PDB entry 1W73 | X-ray diffraction, 2.10 A resolution | chains C and D of the 4 polymer chains in the assembly

# Chain C (and D)
Name: 2,4-dienoyl-CoA reductase
Organism: Homo sapiens
Notes: EC 1.3.1.34; chain D of this document is another copy of the same molecule, construct and numbering; everything in this record applies to it too
UniProtKB: Q16698 (DECR_HUMAN); residues 35-335 here = UniProt positions 35-335
Sequence (302 residues; each row starts with the number of its first residue):
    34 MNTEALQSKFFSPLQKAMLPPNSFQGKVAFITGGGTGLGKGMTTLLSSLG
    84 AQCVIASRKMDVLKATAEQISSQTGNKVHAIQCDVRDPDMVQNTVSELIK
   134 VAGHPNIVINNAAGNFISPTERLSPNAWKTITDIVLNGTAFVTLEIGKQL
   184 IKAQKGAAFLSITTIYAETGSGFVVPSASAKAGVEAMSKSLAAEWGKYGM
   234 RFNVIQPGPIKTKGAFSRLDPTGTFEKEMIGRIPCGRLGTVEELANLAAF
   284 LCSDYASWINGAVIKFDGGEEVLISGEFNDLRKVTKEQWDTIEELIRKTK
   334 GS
Disordered / not traced: 34-35, 246-254, 329-335 (chain D: 246-259, 328-335)
Modified positions: Mse-34 (selenomethionine); Mse-51, Mse-75, Mse-93, Mse-123, Mse-220, Mse-233, Mse-262 (selenomethionine; parent Met)
Small-molecule neighbours: NADP (NAP; NADP nicotinamide-adenine-dinucleotide phosphate): Gly-66, Thr-69, Gly-70, Leu-71, Gly-72, Ala-89, Ser-90, Arg-91, Lys-92, Cys-116, Asp-117, Val-118, Arg-119, Asn-144, Ala-145, Ala-146, Ile-167, Ile-195, Thr-196, Thr-197, Lys-214, Pro-240, Gly-241, Pro-242, Ile-243, Thr-245

# How chain C and chain D interact
Contacting residue pairs (114; chain C residue first):
  Thr-36(C) with Lys-230(D)
  Leu-39(C) with Gln-187(D); Tyr-231(D)
  Gln-40(C) with Gly-229(D)
  Phe-43(C) with Gln-187(D); Lys-188(D); Gly-189(D); Gly-232(D)
  Phe-44(C) with Gly-229(D); Gly-232(D); Mse-233(D); Arg-234(D); Ser-290(D)
  Ser-45(C) with Ser-290(D), hydrogen bond (backbone-side chain)
  Pro-46(C) with Ser-290(D)
  Leu-47(C) with Asp-287(D); Tyr-288(D), hydrophobic
  Lys-49(C) with Tyr-288(D), hydrogen bond
  Mse-51(C) with Mse-51(D), hydrophobic; Leu-52(D), hydrophobic; Pro-53(D); Phe-283(D); Tyr-288(D), hydrophobic
  Leu-52(C) with Mse-51(D), hydrophobic
  Pro-53(C) with Mse-51(D)
  Gln-187(C) with Mse-34(D), hydrogen bond (side chain-backbone); Leu-39(D); Phe-43(D)
  Lys-188(C) with Phe-43(D)
  Gly-189(C) with Phe-43(D)
  Lys-222(C) with Val-305(D)
  Ala-225(C) with Pro-267(D); Val-305(D), hydrophobic
  Ala-226(C) with Val-305(D); Leu-306(D), hydrophobic; Asn-312(D)
  Gly-229(C) with Gln-40(D); Phe-44(D); Pro-267(D)
  Lys-230(C) with Thr-36(D); Leu-39(D)
  Gly-232(C) with Phe-43(D); Phe-44(D)
  Mse-233(C) with Phe-44(D)
  Arg-234(C) with Phe-44(D)
  Pro-242(C) with Trp-291(D)
  Pro-267(C) with Ala-225(D); Gly-229(D); Asn-293(D)
  Cys-268(C) with Ser-290(D); Trp-291(D); Asn-293(D)
  Arg-270(C) with Ser-290(D), hydrogen bond; Trp-291(D), hydrogen bond (backbone-side chain)
  Leu-271(C) with Trp-291(D)
  Gly-272(C) with Trp-291(D)
  Glu-276(C) with Ser-290(D), hydrogen bond; Trp-291(D)
  Asn-279(C) with Tyr-288(D)
  Leu-280(C) with Phe-283(D), hydrophobic
  Phe-283(C) with Mse-51(D); Leu-280(D), hydrophobic; Phe-283(D), hydrophobic
  Asp-287(C) with Leu-47(D)
  Tyr-288(C) with Leu-47(D), hydrophobic; Lys-49(D); Ala-50(D); Mse-51(D), hydrophobic; Asn-279(D)
  Ser-290(C) with Phe-44(D); Ser-45(D), hydrogen bond (side chain-backbone); Pro-46(D); Cys-268(D); Arg-270(D), hydrogen bond; Glu-276(D), hydrogen bond
  Trp-291(C) with Gly-241(D); Pro-242(D); Ile-266(D); Cys-268(D); Arg-270(D), hydrogen bond (side chain-backbone); Leu-271(D); Gly-272(D); Glu-276(D); Phe-299(D); Asp-300(D); Gly-301(D), hydrogen bond (backbone-backbone)
  Ile-292(C) with Lys-298(D); Phe-299(D), hydrophobic
  Asn-293(C) with Pro-267(D); Cys-268(D); Asp-300(D); Gly-301(D); Gly-302(D), hydrogen bond (backbone-backbone)
  Gly-294(C) with Lys-298(D), hydrogen bond (backbone-side chain); Val-305(D)
  Ala-295(C) with Lys-298(D)
  Val-296(C) with Val-296(D)
  Ile-297(C) with Ile-297(D), hydrophobic
  Lys-298(C) with Ile-292(D); Gly-294(D), hydrogen bond (side chain-backbone); Ala-295(D)
  Phe-299(C) with Trp-291(D); Ile-292(D), hydrophobic
  Asp-300(C) with Trp-291(D); Asn-293(D)
  Gly-301(C) with Trp-291(D), hydrogen bond (backbone-backbone); Asn-293(D)
  Gly-302(C) with Asn-293(D), hydrogen bond (backbone-backbone)
  Val-305(C) with Lys-222(D); Ala-225(D), hydrophobic; Ala-226(D); Gly-294(D)
  Leu-306(C) with Ala-226(D)
  Asn-312(C) with Ala-226(D)
Also at the interface, not in a pair above, chain C (56 interface residues in all): Ala-50, Tyr-231, Gly-241, Ile-243, Ile-266

# Overview
Chain C and chain D each contribute 56 residues to their interface; the contacts include 16 hydrogen bonds.
Among the polar pairs are Ser-45(C)/Ser-290(D), Lys-49(C)/Tyr-288(D) and Gln-187(C)/Mse-34(D). Chain C binds
NADP.
Chain C and chain D are both 2,4-dienoyl-CoA reductase (Homo sapiens); the structure, Binary structure of
human DECR solved by SeMet SAD, was determined by X-ray diffraction, deposited together with 1W6U and 1W8D.
